7RD7 - chain A; structure by electron microscopy, 3.08 A resolution.

== Chain A ==
Protein: Probable phospholipid-transporting ATPase NEO1
Organism: Saccharomyces cerevisiae
Notes: EC 7.6.2.1
Reference sequence: P40527 (ATC7_YEAST); numbering as in UniProt (aligned over 1-1151)
Chain sequence (1151 residues; row label = number of the first residue in the row):
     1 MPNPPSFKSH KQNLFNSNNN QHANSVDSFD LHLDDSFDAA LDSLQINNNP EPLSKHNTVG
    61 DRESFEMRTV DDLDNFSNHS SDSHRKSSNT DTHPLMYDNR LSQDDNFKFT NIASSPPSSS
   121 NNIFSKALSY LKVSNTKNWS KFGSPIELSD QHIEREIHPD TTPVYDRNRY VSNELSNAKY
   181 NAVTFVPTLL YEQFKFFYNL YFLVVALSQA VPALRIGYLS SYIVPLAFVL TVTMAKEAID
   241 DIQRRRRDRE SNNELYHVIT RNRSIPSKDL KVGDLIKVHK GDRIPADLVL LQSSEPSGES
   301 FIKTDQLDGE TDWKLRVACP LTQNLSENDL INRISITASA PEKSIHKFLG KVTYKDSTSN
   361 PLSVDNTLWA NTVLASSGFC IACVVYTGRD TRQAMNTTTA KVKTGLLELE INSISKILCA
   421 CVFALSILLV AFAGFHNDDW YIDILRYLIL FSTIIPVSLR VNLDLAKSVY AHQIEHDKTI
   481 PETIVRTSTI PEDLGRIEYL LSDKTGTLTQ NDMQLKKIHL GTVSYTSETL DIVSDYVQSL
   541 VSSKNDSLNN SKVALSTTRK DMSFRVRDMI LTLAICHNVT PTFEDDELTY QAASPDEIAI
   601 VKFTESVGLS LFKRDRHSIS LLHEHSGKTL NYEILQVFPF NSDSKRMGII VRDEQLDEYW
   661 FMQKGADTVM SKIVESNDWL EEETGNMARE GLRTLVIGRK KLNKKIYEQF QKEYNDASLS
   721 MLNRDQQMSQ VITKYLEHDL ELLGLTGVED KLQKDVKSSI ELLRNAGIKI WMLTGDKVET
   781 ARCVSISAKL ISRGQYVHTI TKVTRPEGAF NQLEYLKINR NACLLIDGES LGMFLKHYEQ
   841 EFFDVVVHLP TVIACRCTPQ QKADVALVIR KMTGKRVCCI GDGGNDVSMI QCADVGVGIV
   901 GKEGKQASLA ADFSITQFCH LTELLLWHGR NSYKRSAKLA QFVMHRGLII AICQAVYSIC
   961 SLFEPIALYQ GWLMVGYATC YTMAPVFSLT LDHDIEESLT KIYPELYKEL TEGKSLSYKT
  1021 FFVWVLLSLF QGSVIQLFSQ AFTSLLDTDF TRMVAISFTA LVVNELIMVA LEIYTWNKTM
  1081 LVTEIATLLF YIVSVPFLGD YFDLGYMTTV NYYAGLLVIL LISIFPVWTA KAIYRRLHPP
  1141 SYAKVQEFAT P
Disordered / not traced: 1-153, 326-330, 542-559, 714-731, 804-821, 1142-1151
Metal / ion sites: Mg2+: Asp882, Asn885
Ligand contacts: tetrafluoroaluminate (ALF): Asp308, Gly309, Asp503, Lys504, Thr505, Gly506, Thr507, Leu773, Thr774, Gly775, Asp776, Lys862, Asp882, Asn885, Asp886
Swiss-Prot annotation at these positions:
  - region: Lys1131 to Pro1151 (Required for endosomal targeting)
  - active site: Asp503 (4-aspartylphosphate intermediate)
  - binding site (ATP): Asp503, Lys504, Thr505, Glu597, Phe640, Ser642, Lys645, Lys664, Arg693, Thr694, Thr774, Gly775, Asp776, Arg856, Lys862, Asn885, Asp886
  - binding site (Mg(2+)): Asp503, Thr505, Asp882, Asp886
  - modified residue (Phosphoserine): Ser102, Ser551
From the paper describing this entry:
  - mutagenesis - P456G: abolished growth
  - mutagenesis - Q209G, T453S, P456A, S488A: unchanged growth
  - mutagenesis - R247L, S488W: abolished growth in response to drs2 
  - mutagenesis - Q193A, S221L, E237D, R247A, S452Q: decreased growth
  - specificity-determining residues: Gln193, Gln209, Ser221, Arg247, Ser452, Thr453

== Summary ==
Bound to chain A: tetrafluoroaluminate. Asp882 and Asn885 form the Mg2+ site. Curated annotation (UniProt)
lists active-site residue Asp503, 17 ATP-binding residues and 4 Mg2+-binding residues. The paper reports that
Q193A, S221L and E237D, among others, reduce growth; specificity determinants Gln193, Gln209 and Ser221 among
others; 12 substitutions were tested in all.
Chain A is Probable phospholipid-transporting ATPase NEO1 (Saccharomyces cerevisiae); the structure, Structure
of the S. cerevisiae P4B ATPase lipid flippase in the E2P-transition state, was determined by electron
microscopy, deposited together with 7RD6 and 7RD8.
